Entry 2DGL (X-ray diffraction, 3.15 A resolution); this record covers chains D and F of the 6 polymer chains in the assembly.

== Chain D (and F) ==
Molecule: Glutamate decarboxylase beta
Source organism: Escherichia coli
Notes: EC 4.1.1.15; chain F of this document is another copy of the same molecule, construct and numbering; everything in this record applies to it too
UniProtKB: P69910 (DCEB_ECOLI); residue numbers follow UniProt; this construct covers 1-466
Amino-acid sequence (466 residues; row label = number of the first residue in the row):
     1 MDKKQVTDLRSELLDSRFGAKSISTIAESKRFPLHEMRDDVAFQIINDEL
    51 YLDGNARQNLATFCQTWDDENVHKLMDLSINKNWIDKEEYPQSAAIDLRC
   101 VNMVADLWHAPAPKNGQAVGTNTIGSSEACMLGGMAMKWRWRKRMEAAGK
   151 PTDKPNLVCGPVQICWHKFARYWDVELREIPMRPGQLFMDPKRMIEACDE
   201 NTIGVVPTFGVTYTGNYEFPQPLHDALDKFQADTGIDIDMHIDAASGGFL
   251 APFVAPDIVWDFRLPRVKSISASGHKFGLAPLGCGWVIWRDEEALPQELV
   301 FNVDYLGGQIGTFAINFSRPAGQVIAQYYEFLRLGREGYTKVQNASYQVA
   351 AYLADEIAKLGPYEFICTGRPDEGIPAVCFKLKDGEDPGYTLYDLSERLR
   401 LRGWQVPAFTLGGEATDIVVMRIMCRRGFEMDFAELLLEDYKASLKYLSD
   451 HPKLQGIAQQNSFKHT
Not modelled in the structure: 1-2, 453-466 (chain F: 1-2, 454-466)
Swiss-Prot annotation at these positions:
  - binding site (substrate): Thr62, Asn83
  - binding site (pyridoxal 5'-phosphate): Ser126, Ser127, Thr212, His275
  - modified residue: Lys276 (N6-(pyridoxal phosphate)lysine), Lys446 (N6-acetyllysine), Lys453 (N6-acetyllysine), Lys464 (N6-acetyllysine)
Covalently attached groups: pyridoxal phosphate (PLP) linked to Lys276
Small-molecule neighbours: pyridoxal phosphate (PLP): Gly125, Ser126, Ser127, Gln163, Cys165, Thr208, Gly210, Thr212, Asp243, Ala245, Ser246, Ser273, His275
From the paper describing this entry:
  - binding site for bromide ion: Ser16, Arg17, Asp69, His73, Asn81, Arg427

== Interface between chain D and chain F ==
Pairs across the interface (9):
  Val6(D) - Gln5(F)
  Leu9(D) - Leu9(F)  hydrophobic
  Arg10(D) - Leu9(F)
  Arg10(D) - His35(F)
  Arg10(D) - Glu36(F)
  Leu13(D) - Leu13(F)  hydrophobic
  Leu14(D) - Glu36(F)
  Asp15(D) - Glu36(F)  hydrogen bond (backbone-side chain)
  Arg402(D) - Pro91(F)
Also at the interface, not in a pair above, chain D (8 interface residues in all): Leu436
Also at the interface, not in a pair above, chain F (11 interface residues in all): Val6, Glu12, Met37, Arg38, Gln92

== In short ==
8 residues of chain D and 11 residues of chain F are in contact; the contacts include 1 hydrogen bond. Its one
hydrogen-bonded contact is Asp15(D)-Glu36(F). Covalently linked pyridoxal phosphate: at Lys276(D). From the
paper: a binding site for bromide ion at Ser16(D), Arg17(D) and Asp69(D) among others.
Chain D and chain F are both Glutamate decarboxylase beta (Escherichia coli); the structure, Crystal structure
of Escherichia coli GadB in complex with bromide, was determined by X-ray diffraction (same publication as
2DGK and 2DGM).
